8TNI - chains A and C of the 10 polymer chains in the assembly; structure by electron microscopy, 3.61 A resolution.

# Chain A (and C)
Name: HIV-1 BG505 DS-SOSIP gp120
Source organism: Human immunodeficiency virus 1
Notes: chain C of this document is another copy of the same molecule, construct and numbering; everything in this record applies to it too
Reference sequence: Q2N0S6 (Q2N0S6_9HIV1); the construct lacks a stretch of the UniProt sequence and is renumbered around it, so the offset changes along the chain: 31-141 = UniProt 30-140; 150-186 = UniProt 141-177; 188-309 = UniProt 187-308; 312-321 = UniProt 309-318; 2 more segments
Amino-acid sequence (481 residues; each row starts with the number of its first residue; note: 12 numbers in that range are skipped by the numbering (no residue carries them; nothing is unmodelled there); a row labelled like 186A-186I holds insertion residues (186A, then the next letters in order)):
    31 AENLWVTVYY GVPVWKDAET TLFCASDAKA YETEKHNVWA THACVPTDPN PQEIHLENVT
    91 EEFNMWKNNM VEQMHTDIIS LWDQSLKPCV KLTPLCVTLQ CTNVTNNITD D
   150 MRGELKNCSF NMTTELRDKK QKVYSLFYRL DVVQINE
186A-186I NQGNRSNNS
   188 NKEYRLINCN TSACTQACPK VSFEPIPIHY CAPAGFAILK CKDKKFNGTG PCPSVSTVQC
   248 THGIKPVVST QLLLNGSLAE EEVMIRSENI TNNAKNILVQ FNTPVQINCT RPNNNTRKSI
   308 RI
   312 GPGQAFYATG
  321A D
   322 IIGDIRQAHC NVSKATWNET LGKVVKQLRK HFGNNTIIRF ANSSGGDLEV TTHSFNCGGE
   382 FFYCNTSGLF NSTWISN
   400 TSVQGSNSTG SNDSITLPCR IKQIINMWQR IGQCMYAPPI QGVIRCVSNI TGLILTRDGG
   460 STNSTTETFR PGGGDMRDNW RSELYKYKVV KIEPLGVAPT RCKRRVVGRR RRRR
Disordered / not traced: 186A-186I, 400-410, 506-513
Differences from the reference sequence: conflict Cys-201 (Ile200 in Q2N0S6), Asn-332 (Thr330 in Q2N0S6), Cys-433 (Ala430 in Q2N0S6), Cys-501 (Ala498 in Q2N0S6); expression tag (509-513)
Cystine bridges: Cys-54/Cys-74, Cys-119/Cys-205, Cys-126/Cys-196, Cys-131/Cys-157, Cys-201/Cys-433, Cys-218/Cys-247, Cys-228/Cys-239, Cys-296/Cys-331, Cys-378/Cys-445, Cys-385/Cys-418
Glycans and other covalent adducts: N-acetylglucosamine (NAG) linked to Asn-88, Asn-133, Asn-156, Asn-160, Asn-197, Asn-234, Asn-262, Asn-276, Asn-295, Asn-301, Asn-332, Asn-339, Asn-363, Asn-386, Asn-392, Asn-448

# Chain A / chain C interface
Residue-residue contacts (16):
  Glu-164(A) / Cys-126(C)
  Glu-164(A) / Cys-196(C)
  Leu-165(A) / Cys-126(C)
  Leu-165(A) / Thr-128(C)
  Leu-165(A) / Arg-192(C)
  Arg-166(A) / Thr-123(C)
  Arg-166(A) / Pro-124(C)
  Arg-166(A) / Cys-126(C)
  Asp-167(A) / Val-127(C)
  Asp-167(A) / Thr-128(C)
  Lys-168(A) / Thr-128(C)
  Arg-308(A) / Asn-197(C)
  Pro-313(A) / Thr-123(C)
  Pro-313(A) / Cys-126(C)  hydrophobic
  Pro-313(A) / Ser-199(C)
  Gly-314(A) / Thr-198(C)
Other interface residues (no listed pair), chain C (11 interface residues in all): Ala-200

# In short
8 residues of chain A and 11 residues of chain C are in contact. Covalently linked N-acetylglucosamine: at
Asn-88(A), Asn-133(A), Asn-156(A), Asn-160(A), Asn-197(A) and Asn-234(A) and 10 more.
Chain A and chain C are both HIV-1 BG505 DS-SOSIP gp120 (Human immunodeficiency virus 1); the structure,
Cryo-EM structure of HIV-1 Env BG505 DS-SOSIP in complex with broadly neutralizing bi-specific antibody
CAP256L-R27 targeting ..., was determined by electron microscopy together with 8TNG and 8TNH from the same
study.
